Entry 3Q7Q (X-ray diffraction, 2.30 A resolution); this record covers chain A.

Chain A:
Molecule: GTP-binding protein RAD
Organism: Homo sapiens
Notes: fragment: G-domain, residues 90-255; engineered mutation(s): Q148A
UniProt: P55042 (RAD_HUMAN); numbering as in UniProt (aligned over 90-255)
Sequence (166 residues; row label = number of the first residue in the row):
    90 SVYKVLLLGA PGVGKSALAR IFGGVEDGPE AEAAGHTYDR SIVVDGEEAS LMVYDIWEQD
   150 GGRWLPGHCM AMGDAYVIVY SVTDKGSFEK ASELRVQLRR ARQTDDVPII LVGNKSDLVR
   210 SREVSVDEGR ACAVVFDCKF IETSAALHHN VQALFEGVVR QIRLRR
Unresolved in the structure: 118-124, 148-160
Ion coordination: Mg2+: S105, E147 (together with GMP-PNP); Ca2+: G113, D128
Small-molecule neighbours: GMP-PNP (GNP; phosphoaminophosphonic acid-guanylate ester): A99, P100, G101, V102, G103, K104, S105, A106, E147, N203, K204, D206, L207, S233, A234, A235

Summary:
Chain A binds GMP-PNP. S105 and E147 coordinate Mg2+. G113 and D128 coordinate Ca2+.
Chain A is GTP-binding protein RAD (Homo sapiens); the structure, Crystal Structure of Rad G-domain Q148A-GTP
Analog Complex, was determined by X-ray diffraction together with 3Q72, 3Q7P and 3Q85 from the same study.
